Entry 4BWM (X-ray diffraction, 1.75 A resolution); this record covers chains A and B of the 3 polymer chains in the assembly.

[Chain A]
Name: DNA polymerase I, thermostable
Source organism: Thermus aquaticus
Notes: EC 2.7.7.7; fragment: klenow fragment, residues 293-832
Reference sequence: P19821 (DPO1_THEAQ); residue numbers follow UniProt; this construct covers 293-832
Sequence (540 residues; each row starts with the number of its first residue):
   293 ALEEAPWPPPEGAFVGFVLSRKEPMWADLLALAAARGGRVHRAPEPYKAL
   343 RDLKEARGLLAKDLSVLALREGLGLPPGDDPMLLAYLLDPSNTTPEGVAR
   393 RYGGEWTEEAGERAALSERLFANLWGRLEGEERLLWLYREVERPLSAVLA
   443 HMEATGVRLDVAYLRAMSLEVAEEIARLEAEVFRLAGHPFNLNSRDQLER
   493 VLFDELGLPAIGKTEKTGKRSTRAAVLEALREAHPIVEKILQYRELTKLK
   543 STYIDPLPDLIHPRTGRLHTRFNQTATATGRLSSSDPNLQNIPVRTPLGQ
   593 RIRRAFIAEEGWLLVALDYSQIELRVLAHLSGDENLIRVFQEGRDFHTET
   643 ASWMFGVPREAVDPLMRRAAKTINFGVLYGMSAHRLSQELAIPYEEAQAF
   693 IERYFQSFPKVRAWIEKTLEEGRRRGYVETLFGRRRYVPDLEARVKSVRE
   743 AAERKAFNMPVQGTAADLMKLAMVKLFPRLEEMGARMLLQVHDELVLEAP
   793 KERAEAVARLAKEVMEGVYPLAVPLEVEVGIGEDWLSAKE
Not modelled in the structure: 293-294
Construct notes: engineered mutation Met-459 (Leu in P19821), Arg-515 (Ser in P19821), Phe-638 (Ile in P19821), Lys-747 (Met in P19821)
Ligand contacts: 2',3'-dideoxycytidine 5'-triphosphate (DCT): Arg-573, Gln-613, Glu-615, Leu-616, His-639, Arg-659, Lys-663, Phe-667, Tyr-671, Gln-754, Asp-785
Reported in the primary citation:
  - conformationally variable residues (order/disorder transition): Arg-515, Phe-638
  - contacts within the chain: Lys-505/Arg-515 (backbone contact), Ser-513/Arg-515
  - mutagenesis - M747K: increased catalytic activity on RNA

[Chain B]
Molecule: 12-nt DNA strand
Sequence (12 nucleotides; each row starts with the number of its first residue):
   101 GACCACGGCGCC
Not modelled in the structure: 101-102
Modified positions: DOC (2',3'-dideoxycytidine-5'-monophosphate) at position 112
Metal / ion sites: Mg2+ near DC111 (its only coordinating residue here)

[Interface between chain A and chain B]
Pairs across the interface - 24 pairs, chain A then chain B:
  Arg-487(A) / DG108(B)  hydrogen bond to the phosphate
  Arg-487(A) / DC109(B)  salt bridge to the phosphate
  Thr-506(A) / DG108(B)  hydrogen bond to the phosphate
  Thr-506(A) / DC109(B)  phosphate contact
  Glu-507(A) / DG108(B)  hydrogen bond to the phosphate
  Lys-508(A) / DG107(B)  phosphate contact
  Lys-508(A) / DG108(B)  hydrogen bond to the phosphate
  Thr-509(A) / DG107(B)  phosphate contact
  Thr-509(A) / DG108(B)  hydrogen bond to the phosphate
  Ser-513(A) / DC109(B)  hydrogen bond to the phosphate
  Thr-514(A) / DC109(B)  hydrogen bond to the phosphate
  Arg-515(A) / DC109(B)  salt bridge to the phosphate
  Arg-515(A) / DG110(B)  phosphate contact
  Ala-516(A) / DG110(B)  hydrogen bond to the phosphate
  Arg-536(A) / DG110(B)  salt bridge to the phosphate
  Arg-573(A) / DOC_112(B)  base contact
  Gln-582(A) / DC111(B)  hydrogen bond to the base
  Gln-582(A) / DOC_112(B)  hydrogen bond to the sugar
  Asn-583(A) / DG110(B)  hydrogen bond to the base
  Asn-583(A) / DC111(B)  sugar contact
  Pro-585(A) / DC111(B)  phosphate contact
  Pro-585(A) / DOC_112(B)  phosphate contact
  Val-586(A) / DOC_112(B)  hydrogen bond to the phosphate
  His-784(A) / DOC_112(B)  sugar contact
Also at the interface, not in a pair above, chain A (19 interface residues in all): Gly-510, Ile-584, Arg-587

[Overview]
The interface between chain A and chain B involves 19 residues on one side and 6 on the other; the contacts
include 12 hydrogen bonds and 3 salt bridges. Polar pairs include Gln-582(A)/DC111(B), Asn-583(A)/DG110(B) and
Gln-582(A)/DOC_112(B). The paper reports that M747K of chain A increases catalytic activity on RNA;
conformational variability at Arg-515(A) and Phe-638(A).
Chain A is DNA polymerase I, thermostable (Thermus aquaticus) and chain B is a 12-nt DNA strand; the
structure, KlenTaq mutant in complex with a RNA/DNA hybrid, was determined by X-ray diffraction, deposited
together with 4BWJ.
